5FK0 - chain A; structure by X-ray diffraction, 3.00 A resolution.

== Chain A ==
Name: Coatomer subunit delta
Source organism: Saccharomyces cerevisiae
Notes: fragment: mu-homology domain, residues 282-546
Reference sequence: P43621 (COPD_YEAST); residue numbers follow UniProt; this construct covers 282-546
Chain sequence (270 residues; row label = number of the first residue in the row):
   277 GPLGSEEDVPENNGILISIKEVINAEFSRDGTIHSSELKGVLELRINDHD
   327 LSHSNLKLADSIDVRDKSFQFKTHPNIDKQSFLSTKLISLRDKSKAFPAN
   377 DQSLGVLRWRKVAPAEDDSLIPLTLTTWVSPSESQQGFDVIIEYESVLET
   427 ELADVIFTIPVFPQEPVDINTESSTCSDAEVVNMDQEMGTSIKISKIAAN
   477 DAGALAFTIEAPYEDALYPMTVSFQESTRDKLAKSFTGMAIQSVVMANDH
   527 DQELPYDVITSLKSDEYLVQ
Not modelled in the structure: 277-283
Sequence notes: expression tag (277-281)
Bound ions: Ca2+ near Q518 (its only coordinating residue here)

== Overview ==
Chain A is Coatomer subunit delta (Saccharomyces cerevisiae); the structure, Yeast delta-COP-I mu-homology
domain, was determined by X-ray diffraction together with 5FJW, 5FJX and 5FJZ from the same study.
